PDB entry 8ZPQ | X-ray diffraction, 2.75 A resolution | chains H and F of the 3 polymer chains in the assembly

[Chain H]
Name: 70fab-H
From: Homo sapiens
Amino-acid sequence (228 residues; numbered 0 to 227; the number before each row is that of its first residue; numbering starts at 0):
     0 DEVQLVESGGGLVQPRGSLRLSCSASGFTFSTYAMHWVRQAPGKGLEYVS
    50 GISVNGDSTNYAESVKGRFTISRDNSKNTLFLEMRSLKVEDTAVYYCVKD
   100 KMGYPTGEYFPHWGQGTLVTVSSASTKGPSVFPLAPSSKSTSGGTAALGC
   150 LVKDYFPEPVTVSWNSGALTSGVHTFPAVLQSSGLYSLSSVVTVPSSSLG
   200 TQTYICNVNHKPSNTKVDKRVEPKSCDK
Unresolved in the structure: 138-142, 225-227
Disulfides: Cys22-Cys96, Cys149-Cys205

[Chain F]
Name: Spike protein S1
From: Severe acute respiratory syndrome coronavirus 2
Notes: fragment: rbd
UniProt: P0DTC2 (SPIKE_SARS2); residues 1-223 here correspond to UniProt positions 319-541 (UniProt number = residue number + 318)
Amino-acid sequence (223 residues; each row starts with the number of its first residue):
     1 RVQPTESIVRFPNITNLCPFDEVFNATTFASVYAWNRKRISNCVADYSVL
    51 YNFAPFFAFKCYGVSPTKLNDLCFTNVYADSFVIRGNEVSQIAPGQTGNI
   101 ADYNYKLPDDFTGCVIAWNSNKLDSTVGGNYNYRYRLFRKSNLKPFERDI
   151 STEIYQAGNKPCNGVAGVNCYFPLQSYGFRPTYGVGHQPYRVVVLSFELL
   201 HAPATVCGPKKSTNLVKNKCVNF
Unresolved in the structure: 1-14, 50-56, 167-169, 213-223
Construct notes: variant Asp21 (Gly339 in P0DTC2), Thr28 (Arg346 in P0DTC2), Phe53 (Ser371 in P0DTC2), Pro55 (Ser373 in P0DTC2), Phe57 (Ser375 in P0DTC2), Ala58 (Thr376 in P0DTC2), Asn87 (Asp405 in P0DTC2), Ser90 (Arg408 in P0DTC2), Asn99 (Lys417 in P0DTC2), Lys122 (Asn440 in P0DTC2), Thr126 (Lys444 in P0DTC2), Arg134 (Leu452 in P0DTC2), Asn159 (Ser477 in P0DTC2), Lys160 (Thr478 in P0DTC2), Ala166 (Glu484 in P0DTC2), Val168 (Phe486 in P0DTC2), Arg180 (Gln498 in P0DTC2), Tyr183 (Asn501 in P0DTC2), His187 (Tyr505 in P0DTC2)
Disulfides: Cys18-Cys43, Cys61-Cys114, Cys73-Cys207, Cys162-Cys170
Swiss-Prot annotation at these positions:
  - region: Asn130 to Tyr133, Tyr135 to Phe138 (Immunodominant HLA epitope recognized by the CD8+)
  - glycosylation: Thr5 (O-linked (GalNAc) threonine), Ser7 (O-linked (HexNAc...) serine), Asn13 (N-linked (GlcNAc...) (complex) asparagine), Asn25 (N-linked (GlcNAc...) (complex) asparagine)

[Chain H / chain F interface]
Residue-residue contacts (16; chain H residue first):
  Asp56(H) - Lys140(F)  hydrogen bond (backbone-side chain)
  Ser57(H) - Asp149(F)  hydrogen bond
  Thr58(H) - Ser151(F)
  Thr58(H) - Glu153(F)
  Asn59(H) - Ile150(F)
  Lys65(H) - Thr152(F)
  Tyr103(H) - Arg37(F)
  Tyr103(H) - Pro145(F)
  Tyr103(H) - Phe146(F)
  Tyr103(H) - Glu147(F)
  Pro104(H) - Trp35(F)  hydrophobic
  Pro104(H) - Arg37(F)
  Pro104(H) - Phe146(F)
  Pro104(H) - Arg148(F)
  Thr105(H) - Arg148(F)  hydrogen bond (backbone-side chain)
  Glu107(H) - Arg37(F)
Other interface residues (no listed pair), chain F (14 interface residues in all): Arg139, Lys144

[Overview]
The interface between chain H and chain F involves 9 residues on one side and 14 on the other, with 3 hydrogen
bonds. Polar contacts include Asp56(H)-Lys140(F), Ser57(H)-Asp149(F) and Thr105(H)-Arg148(F).
Here chain H is 70fab-H (Homo sapiens) and chain F is Spike protein S1 (Severe acute respiratory syndrome
coronavirus 2). Entry 8ZPQ (Crystal structure of SARS-Cov-2-BQ1.1-RBD and 70fab) was determined by X-ray
diffraction.
